PDB entry 5UT5 | X-ray diffraction, 1.90 A resolution | chain A

# Chain A
Molecule: Tyrosine-protein kinase JAK2
From: Homo sapiens
Notes: EC 2.7.10.2
UniProtKB: O60674 (JAK2_HUMAN); residues 536-812 here = UniProt positions 536-812
Sequence (289 residues; each row starts with the number of its first residue):
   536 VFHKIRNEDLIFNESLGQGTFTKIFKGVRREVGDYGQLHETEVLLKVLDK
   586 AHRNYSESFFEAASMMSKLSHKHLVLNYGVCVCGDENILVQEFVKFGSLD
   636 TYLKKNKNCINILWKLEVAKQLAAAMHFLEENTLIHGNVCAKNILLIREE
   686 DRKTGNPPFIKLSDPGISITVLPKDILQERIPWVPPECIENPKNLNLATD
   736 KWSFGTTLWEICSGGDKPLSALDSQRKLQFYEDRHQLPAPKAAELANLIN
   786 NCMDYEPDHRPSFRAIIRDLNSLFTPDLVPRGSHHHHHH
Unresolved in the structure: 536, 809-824
Construct notes: engineered mutation Ala-659 (Trp in O60674), Ala-777 (Trp in O60674), His-794 (Phe in O60674); expression tag (813-824)
Small-molecule neighbours: g146034 (2HB; N-(5-{4-[(1,1-dioxidothiomorpholin-4-yl)methyl]phenyl}[1,2,4]triazolo[1,5-a]pyridin-2-yl)cyclopropanecarboxamide): Leu-551, Gly-552, Gln-553, Ile-559, Leu-579, Val-610, Gln-626, Glu-627, Phe-628, Val-629, Lys-630, Phe-631, Gly-632, Ser-633, Asp-635, Thr-636, Lys-677, Asn-678, Leu-680, Ser-698
UniProt features mapped onto this chain:
  - site: Asp-710, Ile-711 (Breakpoint for translocation to form PCM1-JAK2 fusion protein)
  - modified residue: Tyr-570 (Phosphotyrosine)
  - natural variant: Phe-537 to Lys-539 (sequence variant, change not given here; In myeloproliferative disorder with erythrocytosis), His-538 to Lys-539 (sequence variant, change not given here; In myeloproliferative disorder with erythrocytosis), Lys-539 (K539L: In myeloproliferative disorder with erythrocytosis), Lys-607 (K607N: In AML), Val-617 (V617F: In PV, THCYT3 and AML; V617I: In THCYT3)
What the authors report for this chain:
  - binding site for g146034: Val-629

# Overview
Chain A binds g146034. From the paper: a binding site for g146034 at Val-629.
Chain A is Tyrosine-protein kinase JAK2 (Homo sapiens); the structure, JAK2 JH2 in complex with GLPG0634, was
determined by X-ray diffraction (same publication as 5UT4 and 5UT6).
